Entry 6S91 (electron microscopy, 2.68 A resolution); this record covers chains C and U of the 35 polymer chains in the assembly.

== Chain C ==
Protein: CRISPR-associated protein, Cmr5 family
Organism: Sulfolobus islandicus (strain REY15A)
Reference sequence: F0NDX5 (F0NDX5_SULIR); residue numbers follow UniProt; this construct covers 1-155
Sequence (155 residues; numbered 1 to 155; the number before each row is that of its first residue):
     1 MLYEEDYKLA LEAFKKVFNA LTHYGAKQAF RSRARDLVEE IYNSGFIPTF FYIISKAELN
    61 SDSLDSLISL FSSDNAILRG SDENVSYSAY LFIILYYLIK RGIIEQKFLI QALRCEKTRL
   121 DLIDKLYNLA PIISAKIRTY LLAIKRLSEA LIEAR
Disordered / not traced: 1

== Chain U ==
Molecule: Cognate target RNA
Sequence (46 nucleotides; numbered 1 to 46; the number before each row is that of its first residue):
     1 UGUUAAGUCU GGUUUCCCUC CAGGGUAUCU AAGCUUUGAA AAAAAA
Disordered / not traced: 1, 34-35, 40-46

== How chain C and chain U interact ==
Pairs across the interface (18; chain C residue first):
  Ala29(C) - U14(U)  phosphate contact
  Arg31(C) - C16(U)  salt bridge to the phosphate
  Ser32(C) - U15(U)  phosphate contact
  Arg33(C) - U14(U)  salt bridge to the phosphate
  Arg35(C) - C16(U)  salt bridge to the phosphate
  Arg35(C) - C17(U)  salt bridge to the phosphate
  Asp36(C) - C17(U)  base contact
  Lys56(C) - G12(U)  phosphate contact
  Lys56(C) - U13(U)  salt bridge to the phosphate
  Glu83(C) - U13(U)  phosphate contact
  Glu83(C) - U14(U)  phosphate contact
  Lys145(C) - C17(U)  hydrogen bond to the sugar
  Lys145(C) - C18(U)  salt bridge to the phosphate
  Arg146(C) - C18(U)  salt bridge to the phosphate
  Glu149(C) - C17(U)  sugar contact
  Ala154(C) - C16(U)  phosphate contact
  Arg155(C) - U14(U)  phosphate contact
  Arg155(C) - U15(U)  phosphate contact
Other interface residues (no listed pair), chain C (14 interface residues in all): Gln28

== In short ==
The interface between chain C and chain U involves 14 residues on one side and 7 on the other; the contacts
include 1 hydrogen bond and 7 salt bridges. Polar contacts include Lys145(C)-C17(U), Arg31(C)-C16(U) and
Arg33(C)-U14(U).
Here chain C is CRISPR-associated protein, Cmr5 family (Sulfolobus islandicus (strain REY15A)) and chain U is
Cognate target RNA. Entry 6S91 (Cryo-EM structure of the Type III-B Cmr-beta bound to cognate target RNA and
AMPPnP, state 2) was determined by electron microscopy (same publication as 6S6B, 6S8B, 6S8E, 6SH8, 6SHB and
6SIC).
